PDB entry 3KMA | X-ray diffraction, 1.60 A resolution | chains A and B

[Chain A (and B)]
Name: A612L protein
From: Paramecium bursaria Chlorella virus 1
Notes: chain B of this document is another copy of the same molecule, construct and numbering; everything in this record applies to it too
UniProtKB: O41094 (O41094_PBCV1); residue numbers follow UniProt; this construct covers 1-119
Chain sequence (119 residues; row label = number of the first residue in the row):
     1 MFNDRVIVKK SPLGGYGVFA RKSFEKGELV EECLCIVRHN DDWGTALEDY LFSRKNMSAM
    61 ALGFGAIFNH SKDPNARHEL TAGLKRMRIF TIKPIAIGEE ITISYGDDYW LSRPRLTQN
Disordered / not traced: 106-119
What the authors report for this chain:
  - self-association interface (contacts with another copy of this molecule); pairs are residue here / residue on that copy: Asp42-Thr45 (backbone contact), Gly63-Gly63 (backbone contact), Ile36, Met60, Leu62
  - mutagenesis - M60D, M60E, L62D: abolished catalytic activity
  - mutagenesis - I36A, I36K, L62A, L62K: decreased catalytic activity
  - mutagenesis - I36K: unchanged stability
  - mutagenesis - M60E: abolished binding to H3K27 peptide substrate

[How chain A and chain B interact]
Residue-residue contacts - 36 pairs, chain A then chain B:
  Met1(A) with Glu32(B); Leu34(B); Gly63(B)
  Asp4(A) with Asp4(B)
  Val8(A) with Leu34(B), hydrophobic
  Glu32(A) with Met1(B)
  Cys33(A) with Met1(B), hydrophobic
  Leu34(A) with Met1(B); Val8(B), hydrophobic
  Ile36(A) with Leu47(B), hydrophobic; Tyr50(B)
  Arg38(A) with Ala46(B), hydrogen bond (side chain-backbone)
  Asp42(A) with Gly44(B); Thr45(B), hydrogen bond (backbone-backbone); Ala46(B), hydrogen bond (backbone-backbone)
  Trp43(A) with Ala46(B), hydrophobic; Leu47(B), hydrophobic
  Gly44(A) with Asp42(B); Gly44(B)
  Thr45(A) with Asp42(B), hydrogen bond (backbone-backbone)
  Ala46(A) with Arg38(B), hydrogen bond (backbone-side chain); Asp42(B), hydrogen bond (backbone-backbone); Trp43(B), hydrophobic
  Leu47(A) with Ile36(B), hydrophobic; Trp43(B), hydrophobic; Leu47(B), hydrophobic
  Tyr50(A) with Ile36(B), hydrophobic
  Met60(A) with Ile36(B), hydrophobic; Leu62(B), hydrophobic
  Leu62(A) with Met60(B), hydrophobic; Gly63(B); Ile67(B), hydrophobic
  Gly63(A) with Met1(B); Leu62(B); Gly63(B), hydrogen bond (backbone-backbone)
  Ile67(A) with Leu62(B), hydrophobic
Also at the interface, not in a pair above, chain A (21 interface residues in all): Tyr16, Ala61
Also at the interface, not in a pair above, chain B (21 interface residues in all): Tyr16, Cys33, Ala61
From the paper, about this interface:
  - hot spots on chain A (mutagenesis) - I36V, L62V: unchanged binding to another copy of this molecule
  - hot spots on chain A (mutagenesis) - M60D: abolished binding to another copy of this molecule
  - hot spots on chain A (mutagenesis) - I36A, I36K, M60A, L62A: decreased binding to another copy of this molecule

[Summary]
The chain A/chain B interface involves 21 residues from each chain, with 7 hydrogen bonds. Polar pairs include
Arg38(A)-Ala46(B), Asp42(A)-Thr45(B) and Asp42(A)-Ala46(B). From the paper: I36A, I36K and L62A of chain A,
among others, reduce catalytic activity; a self-association interface involving Ile36(A), Asp42(A) and
Thr45(A) among others; 10 substitutions were tested in all.
Both chains are A612L protein (Paramecium bursaria Chlorella virus 1). Entry 3KMA (Crystal Structure of vSET
under Condition A) was determined by X-ray diffraction (same publication as 3KMJ and 3KMT).
